PDB entry 2GLL | X-ray diffraction, 2.20 A resolution | chains C and E of the 6 polymer chains in the assembly

== Chain C (and E) ==
Protein: (3R)-hydroxymyristoyl-acyl carrier protein dehydratase
From: Helicobacter pylori
Notes: EC 4.2.1.-; chain E of this document is another copy of the same molecule, construct and numbering; everything in this record applies to it too
Reference sequence: Q5G940 (Q5G940_HELPY); numbering as in UniProt (aligned over 1-159)
Amino-acid sequence (171 residues; each row starts with the number of its first residue; numbers below 1 keep their minus sign (Met-11 is residue -11)):
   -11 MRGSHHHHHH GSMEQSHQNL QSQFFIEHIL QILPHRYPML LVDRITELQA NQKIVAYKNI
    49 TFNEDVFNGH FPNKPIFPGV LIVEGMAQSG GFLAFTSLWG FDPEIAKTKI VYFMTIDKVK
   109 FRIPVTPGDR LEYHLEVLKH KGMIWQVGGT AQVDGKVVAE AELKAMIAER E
Disordered / not traced: -11 to 8
Sequence notes: expression tag (-11 to 0)
Ligand contacts:
  - benzamidine (BEN), molecule 1: Ile20, Leu21, Pro22, His23, Gly79, Phe83, Ala94, Lys97, Ile98, Val99, Arg158
  - benzamidine (BEN), molecule 2: Ala38, Thr84, Ser85, Leu86, Trp87, Gly88

== How chain C and chain E interact ==
Pairs across the interface (60):
  Ile14(C) - Phe50(E)  hydrophobic
  Ile14(C) - Pro63(E)  hydrophobic
  Glu15(C) - Asn61(E)
  Glu15(C) - Lys62(E)  salt bridge
  Glu15(C) - Pro63(E)
  Leu18(C) - Phe50(E)  hydrophobic
  Tyr25(C) - Phe50(E)
  Tyr25(C) - Asn51(E)
  Tyr25(C) - Glu52(E)
  Tyr25(C) - Asp53(E)
  Tyr25(C) - Asn56(E)
  Pro26(C) - Asn51(E)
  Leu28(C) - Phe50(E)  hydrophobic
  Asp31(C) - Thr49(E)  hydrogen bond
  Asp31(C) - Phe50(E)  hydrogen bond (side chain-backbone)
  Asp31(C) - Gly116(E)
  Arg32(C) - Thr114(E)
  Arg32(C) - Pro115(E)  hydrogen bond (side chain-backbone)
  Arg32(C) - Gly116(E)
  Arg32(C) - Asp117(E)  salt bridge
  Tyr45(C) - Gly116(E)  hydrogen bond (side chain-backbone)
  Lys46(C) - Thr49(E)  hydrogen bond
  Lys46(C) - Asn51(E)
  Asn47(C) - Asn47(E)
  Asn47(C) - Ile48(E)  hydrogen bond (side chain-backbone)
  Asn47(C) - Thr49(E)
  Asn47(C) - Gly116(E)  hydrogen bond (side chain-backbone)
  Asn47(C) - Asp117(E)  hydrogen bond (side chain-backbone)
  Ile48(C) - Asn47(E)  hydrogen bond (backbone-side chain)
  Thr49(C) - Asp31(E)  hydrogen bond
  Thr49(C) - Lys46(E)  hydrogen bond
  Thr49(C) - Asn47(E)  hydrogen bond (side chain-backbone)
  Thr49(C) - Thr49(E)
  Thr49(C) - Glu52(E)
  Phe50(C) - Ile14(E)  hydrophobic
  Phe50(C) - Leu18(E)  hydrophobic
  Phe50(C) - Tyr25(E)
  Phe50(C) - Leu28(E)  hydrophobic
  Phe50(C) - Asp31(E)  hydrogen bond (backbone-side chain)
  Asn51(C) - Tyr25(E)
  Asn51(C) - Pro26(E)  hydrogen bond (side chain-backbone)
  Asn51(C) - Leu29(E)
  Asn51(C) - Lys46(E)
  Asn51(C) - Glu52(E)
  Glu52(C) - Tyr25(E)
  Glu52(C) - Thr49(E)
  Glu52(C) - Asn51(E)  hydrogen bond
  Asp53(C) - Tyr25(E)
  Asn56(C) - Tyr25(E)
  Asn61(C) - Glu15(E)
  Lys62(C) - Glu15(E)  salt bridge
  Pro63(C) - Ile14(E)  hydrophobic
  Pro63(C) - Glu15(E)
  Thr114(C) - Arg32(E)
  Pro115(C) - Arg32(E)  hydrogen bond (backbone-side chain)
  Gly116(C) - Arg32(E)
  Gly116(C) - Tyr45(E)  hydrogen bond (backbone-side chain)
  Gly116(C) - Asn47(E)  hydrogen bond (backbone-side chain)
  Asp117(C) - Arg32(E)  salt bridge
  Asp117(C) - Asn47(E)  hydrogen bond (backbone-side chain)
Interface residues without a listed pair, chain C (29 interface residues in all): Arg24, Met27, Leu29, Arg118
Interface residues without a listed pair, chain E (28 interface residues in all): Met27, Arg118

== Summary ==
Chain C and chain E form an interface of 29 and 28 residues respectively; the contacts include 19 hydrogen
bonds and 4 salt bridges. Polar pairs include Glu15(C)-Lys62(E), Arg32(C)-Asp117(E) and Asp31(C)-Thr49(E).
Ligands of chain C: benzamidine.
Both chains are (3R)-hydroxymyristoyl-acyl carrier protein dehydratase (Helicobacter pylori). Entry 2GLL
(Crystal structure of (3R)-Hydroxyacyl-Acyl Carrier Protein Dehydratase(FabZ) from Helicobacter pylori) was
determined by X-ray diffraction (same publication as 2GLM, 2GLP and 2GLV).
